Entry 8QJY (electron microscopy, 3.50 A resolution); this record covers chains C and A of the 4 polymer chains in the assembly.

Chain C (and A):
Molecule: Fiber protein
Organism: Human adenovirus 11
Notes: chain A of this document is another copy of the same molecule, construct and numbering; everything in this record applies to it too
Reference sequence: P35774 (SPIKE_ADE1P); residues 1-325 here = UniProt positions 1-325
Sequence (325 residues; row label = number of the first residue in the row):
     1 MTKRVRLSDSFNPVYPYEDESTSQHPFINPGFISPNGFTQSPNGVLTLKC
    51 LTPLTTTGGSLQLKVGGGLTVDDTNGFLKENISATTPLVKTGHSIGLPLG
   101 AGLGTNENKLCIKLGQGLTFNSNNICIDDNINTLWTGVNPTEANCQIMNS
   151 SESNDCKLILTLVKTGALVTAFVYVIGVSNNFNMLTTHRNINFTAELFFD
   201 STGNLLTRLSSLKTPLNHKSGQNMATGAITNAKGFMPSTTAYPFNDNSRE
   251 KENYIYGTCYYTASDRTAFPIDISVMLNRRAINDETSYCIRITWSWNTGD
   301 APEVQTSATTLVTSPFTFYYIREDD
Unresolved in the structure: 1-128

How chain C and chain A interact:
Pairs across the interface (35; chain C residue first):
  Thr165(C) - Val163(A)
  Gly166(C) - Thr133(A)
  Gly166(C) - Val163(A)
  Ala167(C) - Thr133(A)  hydrogen bond (backbone-side chain)
  Ala167(C) - Trp135(A)  hydrophobic
  Leu168(C) - Phe172(A)  hydrophobic
  Ser238(C) - Gln222(A)  hydrogen bond
  Thr240(C) - Val138(A)
  Thr240(C) - Asn139(A)
  Ala241(C) - Val138(A)  hydrophobic
  Arg249(C) - Asn139(A)
  Glu250(C) - Arg266(A)  salt bridge
  Lys251(C) - Tyr261(A)
  Lys251(C) - Thr262(A)  hydrogen bond (side chain-backbone)
  Lys251(C) - Ala263(A)
  Lys251(C) - Ser264(A)
  Lys251(C) - Thr310(A)
  Lys251(C) - Val312(A)
  Glu252(C) - Ile176(A)
  Glu252(C) - Val312(A)
  Tyr254(C) - Thr262(A)
  Tyr254(C) - Ser314(A)
  Ile255(C) - Ser314(A)
  Ile255(C) - Pro315(A)
  Tyr256(C) - Tyr260(A)  hydrophobic
  Tyr256(C) - Thr262(A)  hydrogen bond
  Tyr256(C) - Ala268(A)  hydrophobic
  Tyr319(C) - Phe172(A)
  Tyr319(C) - Thr317(A)
  Tyr319(C) - Tyr319(A)  hydrogen bond
  Arg322(C) - Lys219(A)
  Arg322(C) - Gln222(A)
  Asp324(C) - Lys219(A)  salt bridge
  Asp324(C) - Gly221(A)
  Asp324(C) - Gln222(A)  hydrogen bond (side chain-backbone)
Other interface residues (no listed pair), chain C (21 interface residues in all): Tyr242, Ser248, Ile321, Glu323
Other interface residues (no listed pair), chain A (26 interface residues in all): Thr161, Thr170, Thr309

Overview:
Chain C and chain A form an interface of 21 and 26 residues respectively, with 6 hydrogen bonds and 2 salt
bridges. Among the polar pairs are Glu250(C)-Arg266(A), Asp324(C)-Lys219(A) and Ala167(C)-Thr133(A).
Chain C and chain A are both Fiber protein (Human adenovirus 11); the structure, Human Adenovirus type 11
fiber knob in complex with two copies of its cell receptor, Desmoglein-2, was determined by electron
microscopy, deposited together with 8QJX and 8QK3.
